4E7K - chains A and C of the 5 polymer chains in the assembly; structure by X-ray diffraction, 3.02 A resolution.

Chain A:
Name: Pro-Pol polyprotein
From: Human spumaretrovirus
Notes: EC 2.7.7.49, 2.7.7.7, 3.1.26.4, 3.4.23.-
Reference sequence: P14350 (POL_FOAMV); residues 1-392 here correspond to UniProt positions 752-1143 (UniProt number = residue number + 751)
Amino-acid sequence (395 residues; row label = number of the first residue in the row; numbers below 1 keep their minus sign (Gly-2 is residue -2)):
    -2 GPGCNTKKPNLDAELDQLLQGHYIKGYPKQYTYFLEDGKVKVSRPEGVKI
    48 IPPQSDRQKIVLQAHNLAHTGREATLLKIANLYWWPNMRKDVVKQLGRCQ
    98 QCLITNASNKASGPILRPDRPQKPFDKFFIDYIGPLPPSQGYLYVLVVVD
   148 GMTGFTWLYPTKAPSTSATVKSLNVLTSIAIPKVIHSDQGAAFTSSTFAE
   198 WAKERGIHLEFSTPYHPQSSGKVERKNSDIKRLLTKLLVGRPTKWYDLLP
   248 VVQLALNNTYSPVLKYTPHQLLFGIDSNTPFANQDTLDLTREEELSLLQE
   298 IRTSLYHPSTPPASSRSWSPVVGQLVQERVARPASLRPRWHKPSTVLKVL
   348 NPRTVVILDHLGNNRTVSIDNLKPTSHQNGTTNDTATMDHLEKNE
Not modelled in the structure: -2 to 8, 375-392
Sequence notes: expression tag (-2 to 0); variant Ser217 (Gly968 in P14350), Gly218 (Ser969 in P14350)
Bound ions: Zn2+: His62, His66, Cys96, Cys99; Mn2+ site 1: Asp128, Glu221 (shared with 1 residue of chain D; 1 residue of chain T); Mn2+ site 2: Asp128, Asp185 (shared with 2 residues of chain T)
Swiss-Prot annotation at these positions:
  - binding site (Mg(2+)): Asp123, Asp185
From the paper describing this entry:
  - binding site for the 30-nt DNA strand: Gln186, Tyr212
  - Mn2+ coordination: Asp128, Asp185, Glu221
  - catalytic residues: Asp128

Chain C:
Molecule: 19-nt DNA strand
Sequence (19 nucleotides; numbered 1 to 19; the number before each row is that of its first residue):
     1 ATTGTCATGGAATTTCGCA

How chain A and chain C interact:
Pairs across the interface (40):
  Ile112(A) - DG4(C)  phosphate contact
  Leu113(A) - DT3(C)  base contact
  Leu113(A) - DG4(C)  hydrogen bond to the phosphate
  Arg114(A) - DG4(C)  sugar contact
  Arg114(A) - DT5(C)  salt bridge to the phosphate
  Pro115(A) - DT3(C)  base contact
  Pro115(A) - DG4(C)  phosphate contact
  Pro115(A) - DT5(C)  phosphate contact
  Lys124(A) - DT3(C)  base contact
  His183(A) - DT3(C)  phosphate contact
  Glu207(A) - DT2(C)  phosphate contact
  Glu207(A) - DT3(C)  base contact
  Phe208(A) - DT2(C)  sugar contact
  Ser209(A) - DT3(C)  phosphate contact
  Thr210(A) - DT2(C)  phosphate contact
  Thr210(A) - DT3(C)  hydrogen bond to the phosphate
  His213(A) - DG4(C)  salt bridge to the phosphate
  Gln215(A) - DG4(C)  sugar contact
  Ser216(A) - DT3(C)  hydrogen bond to the phosphate
  Gly218(A) - DG4(C)  hydrogen bond to the base
  Gly218(A) - DT5(C)  sugar contact
  Lys219(A) - DC6(C)  salt bridge to the phosphate
  Arg222(A) - DG4(C)  base contact
  Arg222(A) - DT5(C)  hydrogen bond to the base
  Arg222(A) - DC6(C)  hydrogen bond to the base
  Arg222(A) - DA7(C)  hydrogen bond to the sugar
  Asp226(A) - DA7(C)  sugar contact
  Arg229(A) - DA7(C)  hydrogen bond to the phosphate
  Arg229(A) - DT8(C)  salt bridge to the phosphate
  Ser258(A) - DA7(C)  hydrogen bond to the phosphate
  Pro259(A) - DA7(C)  phosphate contact
  Pro259(A) - DT8(C)  base contact
  Lys345(A) - DA1(C)  hydrogen bond to the base
  Leu347(A) - DA1(C)  sugar contact
  Asn348(A) - DT2(C)  hydrogen bond to the base
  Asn348(A) - DT3(C)  hydrogen bond to the sugar
  Arg350(A) - DG4(C)  salt bridge to the phosphate
  Thr351(A) - DT3(C)  sugar contact
  Val353(A) - DA1(C)  base contact
  Thr363(A) - DA1(C)  base contact
Also at the interface, not in a pair above, chain A (29 interface residues in all): Arg117, Ser365

In short:
The interface between chain A and chain C involves 29 residues on one side and 8 on the other; the contacts
include 12 hydrogen bonds and 5 salt bridges. Polar pairs include Gly218(A)-DG4(C), Arg222(A)-DT5(C) and
Arg222(A)-DC6(C). From the paper: the catalytic residue Asp128(A); a binding site for the 30-nt DNA strand at
Gln186(A) and Tyr212(A).
Here chain A is Pro-Pol polyprotein (Human spumaretrovirus) and chain C is a 19-nt DNA strand. Entry 4E7K (PFV
integrase Target Capture Complex (TCC-Mn), freeze-trapped prior to strand transfer, at 3.0 A resolution) was
determined by X-ray diffraction, deposited together with 4E7H, 4E7I, 4E7J and 4E7L.
